2NBV - chains A and B; structure by solution NMR.

[Chain A]
Protein: Proteasomal ubiquitin receptor ADRM1
From: Homo sapiens
UniProtKB: Q16186 (ADRM1_HUMAN); numbering as in UniProt (aligned over 1-150)
Chain sequence (150 residues; each row starts with the number of its first residue):
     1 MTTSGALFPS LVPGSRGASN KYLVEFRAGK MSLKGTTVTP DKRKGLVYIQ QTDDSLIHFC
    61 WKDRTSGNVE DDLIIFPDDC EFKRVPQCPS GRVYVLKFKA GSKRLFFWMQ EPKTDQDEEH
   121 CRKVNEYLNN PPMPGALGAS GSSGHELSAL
Unresolved in the structure: 1-20, 131-150
Curated features (UniProtKB/Swiss-Prot):
  - modified residue: Thr-2 (N-acetylthreonine), Ser-15 (Phosphoserine), Tyr-127 (Phosphotyrosine), Ser-140 (Phosphoserine)
  - cross-link: Lys-34 (Glycyl lysine isopeptide (Lys-Gly) (interchain with G-Cter in ubiquitin))

[Chain B]
Protein: Ubiquilin-2
From: Homo sapiens
UniProtKB: Q9UHD9 (UBQL2_HUMAN); residues 26-103 here = UniProt positions 26-103
Chain sequence (78 residues; row label = number of the first residue in the row):
    26 APAEPKIIKV TVKTPKEKEE FAVPENSSVQ QFKEAISKRF KSQTDQLVLI FAGKILKDQD
    86 TLIQHGIHDG LTVHLVIK

[Chain A / chain B interface]
Pairs across the interface - 24 pairs, chain A then chain B:
  Asp-54(A) with Lys-103(B)
  Ser-55(A) with Lys-103(B)
  Leu-56(A) with Lys-103(B)
  Asp-72(A) with Lys-79(B)
  Leu-73(A) with Gly-78(B); Lys-79(B)
  Ile-74(A) with Gly-78(B); Ile-80(B)
  Phe-76(A) with Ile-75(B); Val-101(B)
  Pro-77(A) with His-99(B)
  Asp-78(A) with Lys-38(B); His-99(B)
  Asp-79(A) with Lys-38(B); His-99(B)
  Phe-98(A) with Ala-77(B); Gly-78(B)
  Lys-99(A) with Lys-38(B); Thr-97(B)
  Ala-100(A) with Ala-77(B); Thr-97(B)
  Gly-101(A) with Leu-96(B); Thr-97(B)
  Lys-103(A) with Ala-77(B)
Interface residues without a listed pair, chain B (12 interface residues in all): Phe-76
The authors on this interface:
  - specific contacts: Asp-72(A)/Lys-79(B) (hydrogen bond), Leu-73(A)/Gly-78(B), Ile-74(A)/Ile-80(B), Phe-76(A)/Ile-75(B), Phe-76(A)/Val-101(B), Asp-78(A)/His-99(B) (hydrogen bond), Asp-79(A)/His-99(B) (hydrogen bond), Phe-98(A)/Ala-77(B), Phe-98(A)/Gly-78(B), Ile-80(B)/Phe-76(A)

[Overview]
15 residues of chain A face 12 of chain B across their interface. The authors report hydrogen bonds between
Asp-72(A) and Lys-79(B), Asp-78(A) and His-99(B) and Asp-79(A) and His-99(B); contacts between Leu-73(A) and
Gly-78(B), Ile-74(A) and Ile-80(B) and Phe-76(A) and Ile-75(B) among others.
Chain A is Proteasomal ubiquitin receptor ADRM1 and chain B is Ubiquilin-2, both from Homo sapiens; the
structure, Solution structure of the Rpn13 Pru domain engaging the hPLIC2 UBL domain, was determined by
solution NMR (same publication as 2NBW).
